8PET - chains D and E of the 6 polymer chains in the assembly; structure by electron microscopy, 2.60 A resolution.

Chain D (and E):
Name: Gamma-aminobutyric acid receptor subunit beta-3
Source organism: Homo sapiens
Notes: chain E of this document is another copy of the same molecule, construct and numbering; everything in this record applies to it too
UniProtKB: P28472 (GBRB3_HUMAN); the construct has insertions or renumbered stretches relative to UniProt, so the offset changes along the chain: 1-309 = UniProt 26-334; 333-423 = UniProt 335-425; 426-473 = UniProt 426-473
Chain sequence (490 residues; each row starts with the number of its first residue; note: 23 numbers in that range are skipped by the numbering (no residue carries them; nothing is unmodelled there); numbers below 1 keep their minus sign (Met-39 is residue -39)):
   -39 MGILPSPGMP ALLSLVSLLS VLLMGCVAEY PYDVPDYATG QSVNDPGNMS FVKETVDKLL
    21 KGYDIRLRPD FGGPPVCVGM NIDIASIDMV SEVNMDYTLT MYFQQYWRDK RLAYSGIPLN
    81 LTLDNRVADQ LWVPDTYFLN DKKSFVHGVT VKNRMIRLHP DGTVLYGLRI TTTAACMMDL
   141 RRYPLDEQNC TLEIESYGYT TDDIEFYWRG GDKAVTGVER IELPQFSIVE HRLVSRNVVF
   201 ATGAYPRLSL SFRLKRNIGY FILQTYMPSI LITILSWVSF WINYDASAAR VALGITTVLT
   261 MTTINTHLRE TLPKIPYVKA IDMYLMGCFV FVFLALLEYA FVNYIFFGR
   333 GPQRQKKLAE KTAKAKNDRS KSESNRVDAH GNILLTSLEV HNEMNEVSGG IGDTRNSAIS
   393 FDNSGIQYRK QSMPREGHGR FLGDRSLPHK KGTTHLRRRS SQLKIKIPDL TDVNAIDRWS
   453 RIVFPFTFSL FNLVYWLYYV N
Disordered / not traced: -39 to 8, 333-443, 473
Cystine bridges: Cys136-Cys150
Covalently attached groups: N-acetylglucosamine (NAG) linked to Asn80; glycan linked to Asn149
Sequence notes: initiating methionine (-39); expression tag (-38 to 0); insertion (424-425)
Ion coordination: Zn2+: His267 (shared with 1 residue of chain B; His267(E) of chain E)

How chain D and chain E interact:
Pairs across the interface (90):
  Met9(D) with Leu27(E), hydrophobic; Arg28(E); Phe31(E), hydrophobic; Arg71(E)
  Lys13(D) with Asp24(E), salt bridge; Leu27(E)
  Val16(D) with Arg26(E)
  Asp17(D) with Arg26(E), salt bridge
  Leu20(D) with Arg26(E)
  Asp48(D) with Lys102(E)
  Tyr62(D) with Tyr97(E), hydrogen bond; Leu99(E); Tyr157(E)
  Thr82(D) with Gly158(E); Tyr159(E)
  Asp84(D) with Ile25(E); Arg26(E)
  Arg86(D) with Ile25(E); Asp89(E), hydrogen bond (side chain-backbone); Leu91(E), hydrogen bond (side chain-backbone)
  Gln90(D) with Arg26(E)
  Phe105(D) with Lys103(E)
  His107(D) with Asp101(E), salt bridge; Lys102(E)
  Val109(D) with Thr96(E); Tyr97(E); Phe98(E), hydrophobic; Ser104(E); Phe105(E); Ile130(E), hydrophobic
  Thr110(D) with Phe63(E); Pro94(E); Thr96(E), hydrogen bond (side chain-backbone); Leu128(E)
  Val111(D) with Asp95(E)
  Asn113(D) with Tyr97(E); Tyr157(E)
  Arg114(D) with Tyr157(E)
  Met115(D) with Tyr157(E), hydrophobic
  Arg117(D) with Gly158(E), hydrogen bond (side chain-backbone); Thr202(E); Tyr205(E), hydrogen bond
  Gly127(D) with Tyr157(E)
  Leu128(D) with Tyr157(E)
  Arg129(D) with Tyr97(E); Phe98(E), hydrogen bond (side chain-backbone); Leu99(E), hydrogen bond (side chain-backbone); Asp101(E), salt bridge; Tyr157(E), hydrogen bond (backbone-side chain)
  Glu182(D) with Met137(E)
  Pro184(D) with Tyr277(E), hydrophobic
  Gln185(D) with Pro276(E)
  Tyr220(D) with Pro273(E), hydrogen bond (side chain-backbone); Ile275(E); Pro276(E), hydrophobic; Tyr277(E)
  Leu223(D) with Val278(E), hydrophobic; Met283(E), hydrophobic; Met286(E), hydrophobic
  Gln224(D) with Asn265(E)
  Met227(D) with Met286(E), hydrophobic
  Pro228(D) with Met286(E)
  Leu231(D) with Phe289(E), hydrophobic; Phe293(E)
  Ile232(D) with Val258(E), hydrophobic; Phe289(E), hydrophobic
  Leu235(D) with Val258(E), hydrophobic; Phe293(E), hydrophobic; Leu296(E), hydrophobic
  Val238(D) with Leu297(E), hydrophobic; Ala300(E), hydrophobic
  Trp241(D) with Asn303(E); Tyr304(E), hydrophobic
  Ile242(D) with Asn303(E)
  Asn243(D) with Asn303(E); Phe307(E)
  Ala246(D) with Ser247(E)
  Ala249(D) with Ser247(E); Ala248(E); Val251(E)
  Leu253(D) with Val251(E), hydrophobic
  Thr256(D) with Ile255(E)
  Thr257(D) with Ile255(E)
  Leu259(D) with Leu259(E), hydrophobic
  Thr260(D) with Leu259(E); Thr262(E)
  His267(D) with Thr266(E); His267(E), hydrogen bond
  Thr271(D) with Pro273(E)
  Arg453(D) with Tyr304(E)
Other interface residues (no listed pair), chain D (59 interface residues in all): Val12, Leu81, Leu83, Val87, Thr131, Gly219, Ile234, Ala248, Ala252, Thr263, Ile264
Other interface residues (no listed pair), chain E (61 interface residues in all): Gly22, Asp30, Val93, Asn100, Val106, Asp282, Val290

In short:
59 residues of chain D face 61 of chain E across their interface, with 11 hydrogen bonds and 4 salt bridges.
Polar pairs include Lys13(D)-Asp24(E), Asp17(D)-Arg26(E) and His107(D)-Asp101(E). Covalently linked
N-acetylglucosamine: at Asn80(D).
Both chains are Gamma-aminobutyric acid receptor subunit beta-3 (Homo sapiens). Entry 8PET (Cryo-EM structure
of the full-length human alpha1beta3 GABA(A) receptor (babba arrangement) in complex with nanobody Nb25 ...)
was determined by electron microscopy.
